PDB entry 5XIW | X-ray diffraction, 2.90 A resolution | chains C and D of the 6 polymer chains in the assembly

[Chain C]
Molecule: Tubulin alpha-1B chain
From: Sus scrofa
UniProtKB: Q2XVP4 (TBA1B_PIG); residue numbers follow UniProt; this construct covers 1-451
Chain sequence (451 residues; each row starts with the number of its first residue):
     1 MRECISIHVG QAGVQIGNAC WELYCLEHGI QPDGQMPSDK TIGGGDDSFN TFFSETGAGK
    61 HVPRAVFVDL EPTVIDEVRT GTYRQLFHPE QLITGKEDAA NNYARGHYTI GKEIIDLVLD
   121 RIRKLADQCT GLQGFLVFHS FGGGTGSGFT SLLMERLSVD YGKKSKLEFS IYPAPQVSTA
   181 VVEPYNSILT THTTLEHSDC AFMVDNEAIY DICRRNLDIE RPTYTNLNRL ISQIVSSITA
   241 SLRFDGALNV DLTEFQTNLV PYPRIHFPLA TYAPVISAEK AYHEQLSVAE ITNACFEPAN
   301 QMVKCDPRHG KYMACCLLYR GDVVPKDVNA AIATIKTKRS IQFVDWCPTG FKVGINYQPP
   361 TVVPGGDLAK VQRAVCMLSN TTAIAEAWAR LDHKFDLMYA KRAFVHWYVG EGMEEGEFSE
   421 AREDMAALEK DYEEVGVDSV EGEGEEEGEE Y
Unresolved in the structure: 441-451
Bound ions: Ca2+: Asp39, Thr41, Gly44, Glu55
Ligand contacts:
  - GTP (guanosine-5'-triphosphate): Gly10, Gln11, Ala12, Gln15, Ile16, Asp69, Asp98, Ala99, Ala100, Asn101, Ser140, Gly142, Gly143, Gly144, Thr145, Gly146, Ile171, Pro173, Val177, Ser178, Thr179, Glu183, Asn206, Tyr224, Asn228, Ile231
  - colchicine (LOC; N-[(7S)-1,2,3,10-tetramethoxy-9-oxo-6,7-dihydro-5H-benzo[d]heptalen-7-yl]ethanamide): Asn101, Ser178, Thr179, Ala180, Val181
Curated features (UniProtKB/Swiss-Prot):
  - motif: Met1 to Cys4 (MREC motif)
  - active site: Glu254
  - binding site (GTP): Gly10, Gln11, Ala12, Gln15, Glu71, Ala99, Ser140, Gly143, Gly144, Thr145, Gly146, Thr179, Glu183, Asn206, Tyr224, Asn228, Leu252
  - binding site (Mg(2+)): Glu71
  - site: Tyr451 (Involved in polymerization)
  - modified residue: Lys40 (N6,N6,N6-trimethyllysine), Ser48 (Phosphoserine), Ser232 (Phosphoserine), Tyr282 (3'-nitrotyrosine), Arg339 (Omega-N-methylarginine), Ser439 (Phosphoserine), Glu443 (5-glutamyl polyglutamate), Glu445 (5-glutamyl polyglutamate), Tyr451 (3'-nitrotyrosine)
  - cross-link (Glycyl lysine isopeptide (Lys-Gly)): Lys326 (interchain with G-Cter in ubiquitin), Lys370 (interchain with G-Cter in ubiquitin)
Reported in the primary citation:
  - binding site for colchicine: Val181

[Chain D]
Molecule: Tubulin beta chain
From: Sus scrofa
UniProtKB: A0A287AGU7 (A0A287AGU7_PIG); residue numbers follow UniProt; this construct covers 1-445
Chain sequence (445 residues; each row starts with the number of its first residue):
     1 MREIVHIQAG QCGNQIGAKF WEVISDEHGI DPTGSYHGDS DLQLERINVY YNEATGNKYV
    61 PRAILVDLEP GTMDSVRSGP FGQIFRPDNF VFGQSGAGNN WAKGHYTEGA ELVDSVLDVV
   121 RKESESCDCL QGFQLTHSLG GGTGSGMGTL LISKIREEYP DRIMNTFSVM PSPKVSDTVV
   181 EPYNATLSVH QLVENTDETY CIDNEALYDI CFRTLKLTTP TYGDLNHLVS ATMSGVTTCL
   241 RFPGQLNADL RKLAVNMVPF PRLHFFMPGF APLTSRGSQQ YRALTVPELT QQMFDSKNMM
   301 AACDPRHGRY LTVAAIFRGR MSMKEVDEQM LNVQNKNSSY FVEWIPNNVK TAVCDIPPRG
   361 LKMSATFIGN STAIQELFKR ISEQFTAMFR RKAFLHWYTG EGMDEMEFTE AESNMNDLVS
   421 EYQQYQDATA DEQGEFEEEE GEDEA
Unresolved in the structure: 274-283, 432-445
Ligand contacts:
  - GTP (guanosine-5'-triphosphate): Gly10, Gln11, Cys12, Gln15, Ile16, Asp67, Glu69, Ala97, Gly98, Asn99, Ser138, Gly140, Gly141, Gly142, Thr143, Gly144, Ser145, Val169, Pro171, Val175, Ser176, Glu181, Asn204, Leu207, Tyr222, Leu225, Asn226
  - colchicine (LOC; N-[(7S)-1,2,3,10-tetramethoxy-9-oxo-6,7-dihydro-5H-benzo[d]heptalen-7-yl]ethanamide): Val236, Cys239, Leu240, Leu246, Ala248, Asp249, Lys252, Leu253, Asn256, Met257, Thr312, Val313, Ala314, Ala315, Ile316, Asn348, Lys350, Thr351, Ala352, Ile368

[Chain C / chain D interface]
Residue-residue contacts (57):
  Gln11(C) with Asn247(D)
  Glu71(C) with Arg2(D), salt bridge; Asn247(D), hydrogen bond
  Thr73(C) with Asn247(D)
  Val74(C) with Asn247(D)
  Lys96(C) with Asp128(D), salt bridge
  Glu97(C) with Cys129(D); Arg162(D), salt bridge
  Asp98(C) with Arg2(D), salt bridge; Asp249(D); Lys252(D)
  Ala100(C) with Arg251(D); Lys252(D); Val255(D)
  Asn101(C) with Lys252(D); Asn256(D), hydrogen bond
  Arg105(C) with Arg251(D)
  Pro175(C) with Asn347(D)
  Thr179(C) with Lys350(D), hydrogen bond (backbone-side chain)
  Ala180(C) with Asn256(D)
  Val181(C) with Asn256(D), hydrogen bond (backbone-side chain); Pro346(D); Asn347(D); Asn348(D)
  Val182(C) with Asn256(D)
  Arg214(C) with Lys324(D)
  Glu220(C) with Lys324(D)
  Arg221(C) with Met323(D); Asp327(D)
  Lys394(C) with Pro346(D); Asn347(D)
  Leu397(C) with Glu343(D); Trp344(D); Ala430(D), hydrophobic
  Met398(C) with Trp344(D), hydrogen bond (backbone-backbone); Pro346(D)
  Lys401(C) with Phe260(D); Trp344(D); Ala428(D); Thr429(D), hydrogen bond (side chain-backbone)
  Arg402(C) with Phe260(D)
  Ala403(C) with Pro259(D); Phe260(D), hydrophobic
  Phe404(C) with Val255(D); Asn256(D); Val258(D); Pro259(D), hydrogen bond (backbone-backbone); Thr312(D); Ile345(D), hydrophobic
  His406(C) with Val258(D); Pro259(D), hydrogen bond (side chain-backbone); Phe260(D); Pro261(D)
  Trp407(C) with Ala254(D), hydrogen bond (side chain-backbone); Val255(D); Val258(D), hydrogen bond (side chain-backbone)
  Glu411(C) with Arg251(D), salt bridge
Other interface residues (no listed pair), chain D (31 interface residues in all): Asp197, Met257

[Overview]
28 residues of chain C face 31 of chain D across their interface; the contacts include 10 hydrogen bonds and 5
salt bridges. Polar pairs include Glu71(C)-Arg2(D), Lys96(C)-Asp128(D) and Glu97(C)-Arg162(D). Colchicine is
bound between chain C and chain D. Ligands of chain C: GTP. The paper reports a binding site for colchicine at
Val181(C).
Here chain C is Tubulin alpha-1B chain and chain D is Tubulin beta chain, both from Sus scrofa. Entry 5XIW
(Crystal structure of T2R-TTL-Colchicine complex) was determined by X-ray diffraction, deposited together with
5YL2, 5YLJ, 5YLS and 5XP3.
